7UPK - chains D and L of the 9 polymer chains in the assembly; structure by electron microscopy, 2.80 A resolution.

Chain D:
Name: Fusion glycoprotein F0
Source organism: Nipah henipavirus
UniProt: Q9IH63 (FUS_NIPAV); numbering as in UniProt (aligned over 1-480)
Chain sequence (480 residues; numbered 1 to 480; the number before each row is that of its first residue):
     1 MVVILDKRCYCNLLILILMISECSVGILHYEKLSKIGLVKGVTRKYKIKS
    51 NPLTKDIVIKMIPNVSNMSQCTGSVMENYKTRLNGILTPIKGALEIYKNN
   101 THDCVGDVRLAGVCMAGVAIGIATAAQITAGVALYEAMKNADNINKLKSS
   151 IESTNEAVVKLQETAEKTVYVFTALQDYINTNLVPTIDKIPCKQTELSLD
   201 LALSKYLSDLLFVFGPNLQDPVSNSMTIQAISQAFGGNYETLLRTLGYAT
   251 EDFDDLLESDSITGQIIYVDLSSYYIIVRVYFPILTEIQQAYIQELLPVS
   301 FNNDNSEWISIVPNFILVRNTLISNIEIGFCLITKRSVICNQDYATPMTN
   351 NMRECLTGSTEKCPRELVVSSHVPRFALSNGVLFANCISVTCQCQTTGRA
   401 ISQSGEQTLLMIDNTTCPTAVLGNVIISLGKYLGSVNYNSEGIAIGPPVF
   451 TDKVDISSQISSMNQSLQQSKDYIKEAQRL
Not modelled in the structure: 1-26, 105-111, 472-480
Disulfides: Cys71-Cys192, Cys104-Cys114, Cys331-Cys340, Cys355-Cys363, Cys387-Cys392, Cys394-Cys417
Construct notes: conflict Cys104 (Leu in Q9IH63), Cys114 (Ile in Q9IH63), Phe172 (Leu in Q9IH63), Pro191 (Ser in Q9IH63)
Swiss-Prot annotation at these positions:
  - region: Leu110 to Leu134 (Fusion peptide)
  - site: Arg109, Leu110 (Cleavage)
  - glycosylation (N-linked (GlcNAc...) asparagine): Asn64, Asn67, Asn99, Asn414, Asn464
  - natural variant: Thr250 (T250I: In strain: Isolate NiV/MY/99/VRI-0626), Met348 (M348T: In strain: Isolate Malaysian flying-fox)

Chain L:
Name: Fab 1A9 light chain
Source organism: Mus musculus
Notes: antibody fragment or engineered binder
Chain sequence (107 residues; each row starts with the number of its first residue):
     1 DIQMTQSSSSFSVSLGDRTTITCKASEDIYNRLAWFQQKPGNAPRLLISG
    51 ATSLETGVPSRFSGSGSGKDYTLSITSLQTEDVATYYCQQYWSSPWTFGG
   101 GTKLEIK
Disulfides: Cys23-Cys88

Interface between chain D and chain L:
Pairs across the interface - 17 pairs, chain D then chain L:
  Leu53(D) - Tyr30(L)  hydrophobic
  Leu53(D) - Asn31(L)
  Lys55(D) - Tyr30(L)  hydrogen bond
  Leu246(D) - Tyr30(L)
  Gly247(D) - Tyr30(L)
  Gly247(D) - Trp92(L)
  Tyr248(D) - Tyr30(L)  hydrophobic
  Tyr248(D) - Trp92(L)  hydrophobic
  Ala249(D) - Trp92(L)
  Thr250(D) - Trp92(L)  hydrogen bond (side chain-backbone)
  Glu251(D) - Trp96(L)
  Leu256(D) - Arg32(L)
  Phe282(D) - Arg32(L)
  Phe282(D) - Trp92(L)  hydrophobic
  Pro283(D) - Arg32(L)  hydrogen bond (backbone-side chain)
  Ile284(D) - Arg32(L)
  Gln290(D) - Thr56(L)
Other interface residues (no listed pair), chain D (15 interface residues in all): Asn51, Gln289
Other interface residues (no listed pair), chain L (9 interface residues in all): Ser53, Glu55, Tyr91

In short:
Chain D and chain L form an interface of 15 and 9 residues respectively, with 3 hydrogen bonds. Among the
polar pairs are Lys55(D)-Tyr30(L), Thr250(D)-Trp92(L) and Pro283(D)-Arg32(L).
Chain D is Fusion glycoprotein F0 (Nipah henipavirus) and chain L is Fab 1A9 light chain (Mus musculus); the
structure, Prefusion-stabilized Nipah virus fusion protein complexed with Fab 1A9, was determined by electron
microscopy (same publication as 7UOP, 7UP9, 7UPA and 7UPB).
